PDB entry 7JG7 | electron microscopy, 3.50 A resolution | chains 1 and 2 of the 20 polymer chains in the assembly

# Chain 1 (and 2)
Protein: ATP synthase subunit c
Organism: Mycolicibacterium smegmatis
Notes: chain 2 of this document is another copy of the same molecule, construct and numbering; everything in this record applies to it too
UniProt: Q5TIX5 (Q5TIX5_MYCSM); numbering as in UniProt (aligned over 1-86)
Sequence (86 residues; each row starts with the number of its first residue):
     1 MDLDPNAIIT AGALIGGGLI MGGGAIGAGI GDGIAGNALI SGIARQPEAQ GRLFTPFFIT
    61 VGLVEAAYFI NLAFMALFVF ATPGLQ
Disordered / not traced: 1-4, 86 (chain 2: 1-2, 86)

# Interface between chain 1 and chain 2
Residue-residue contacts - 11 pairs, chain 1 then chain 2:
  Leu14(1) with Gly16(2)
  Gly18(1) with Gly16(2); Ile20(2)
  Gly22(1) with Leu19(2); Gly23(2)
  Ile26(1) with Gly23(2); Gly27(2)
  Gly29(1) with Gly27(2); Gly31(2)
  Gly33(1) with Gly31(2)
  Val79(1) with Pro83(2)
Interface residues without a listed pair, chain 1 (11 interface residues in all): Ala11, Ile15, Ala25, Ile30
Interface residues without a listed pair, chain 2 (9 interface residues in all): Gly12, Ala35

# Summary
Chain 1 and chain 2 form an interface of 11 and 9 residues respectively.
Chain 1 and chain 2 are both ATP synthase subunit c (Mycolicibacterium smegmatis); the structure, Cryo-EM
structure of bedaquiline-free Mycobacterium smegmatis ATP synthase rotational state 3 (backbone model), was
determined by electron microscopy, deposited together with 7JG5, 7JG6, 7JG8, 7JG9, 7JGA, 7JGB and 7JGC.
